Entry 8JIP (electron microscopy, 2.85 A resolution); this record covers chains B and G of the 6 polymer chains in the assembly.

== Chain B ==
Molecule: Guanine nucleotide-binding protein G(I)/G(S)/G(T) subunit beta-1
From: Rattus norvegicus
UniProt: P54311 (GBB1_RAT); residue numbers follow UniProt; this construct covers 2-340
Chain sequence (345 residues; numbered -4 to 340; the number before each row is that of its first residue; numbers below 1 keep their minus sign (Met-4 is residue -4)):
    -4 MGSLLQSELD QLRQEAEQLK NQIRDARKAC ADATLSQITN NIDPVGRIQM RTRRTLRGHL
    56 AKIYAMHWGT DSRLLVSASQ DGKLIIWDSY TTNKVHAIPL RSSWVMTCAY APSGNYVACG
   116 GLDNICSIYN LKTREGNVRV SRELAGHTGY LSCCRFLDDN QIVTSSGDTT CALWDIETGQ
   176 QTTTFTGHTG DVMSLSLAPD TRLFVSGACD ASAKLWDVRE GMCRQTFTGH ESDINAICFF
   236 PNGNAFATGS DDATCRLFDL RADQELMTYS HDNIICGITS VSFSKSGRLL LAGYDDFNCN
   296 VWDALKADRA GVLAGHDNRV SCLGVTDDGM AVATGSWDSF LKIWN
Disordered / not traced: -4 to 2
Differences from the reference sequence: initiating methionine (-4); expression tag (-3 to 1)
Curated features (UniProtKB/Swiss-Prot):
  - modified residue: Ser2 (N-acetylserine), His266 (Phosphohistidine)

== Chain G ==
Molecule: Guanine nucleotide-binding protein G(I)/G(S)/G(O) subunit gamma-2
From: Bos taurus
UniProt: P63212 (GBG2_BOVIN); residue numbers follow UniProt; this construct covers 2-71
Chain sequence (70 residues; row label = number of the first residue in the row):
     2 ASNNTASIAQ ARKLVEQLKM EANIDRIKVS KAAADLMAYC EAHAKEDPLL TPVPASENPF
    62 REKKFFCAIL
Disordered / not traced: 2-6, 63-71
Curated features (UniProtKB/Swiss-Prot):
  - modified residue: Ala2 (N-acetylalanine), Cys68 (Cysteine methyl ester)
  - lipidation: Cys68 (S-geranylgeranyl cysteine)

== How chain B and chain G interact ==
Residue-residue contacts (40):
  Glu10(B) - Val16(G)
  Glu10(B) - Lys20(G)
  Ala24(B) - Lys29(G)  hydrogen bond (backbone-side chain)
  Cys25(B) - Arg27(G)
  Cys25(B) - Lys29(G)  hydrogen bond (backbone-side chain)
  Asp27(B) - Lys29(G)
  Asp27(B) - Val30(G)
  Leu30(B) - Ala34(G)  hydrophobic
  Arg49(B) - Pro60(G)  hydrogen bond (side chain-backbone)
  Arg49(B) - Phe61(G)
  Ser84(B) - Phe61(G)
  Tyr85(B) - Pro60(G)  hydrophobic
  Met217(B) - Gln18(G)
  Met217(B) - Glu22(G)
  Cys218(B) - Glu22(G)
  Arg219(B) - Glu22(G)
  Phe235(B) - Leu37(G)  hydrophobic
  Phe235(B) - Tyr40(G)  hydrophobic
  Pro236(B) - Tyr40(G)
  Asn237(B) - Tyr40(G)
  Asp254(B) - Ala33(G)
  Arg256(B) - Ile28(G)
  Ala257(B) - Val30(G)  hydrophobic
  Ser279(B) - Asp48(G)  hydrogen bond
  Lys280(B) - His44(G)
  Lys280(B) - Asp48(G)  hydrogen bond (backbone-side chain)
  Ser281(B) - Tyr40(G)
  Ser281(B) - Cys41(G)
  Ser281(B) - His44(G)
  Ser281(B) - Asp48(G)  hydrogen bond (backbone-side chain)
  Leu284(B) - Leu51(G)  hydrophobic
  Leu300(B) - Met38(G)  hydrophobic
  Leu300(B) - Cys41(G)  hydrophobic
  Asp323(B) - Pro49(G)
  Gly324(B) - Pro49(G)
  Gly324(B) - Leu50(G)
  Met325(B) - Pro49(G)  hydrophobic
  Ala326(B) - Phe61(G)  hydrophobic
  Val327(B) - Leu50(G)  hydrophobic
  Asn340(B) - Phe61(G)
Interface residues without a listed pair, chain B (38 interface residues in all): Gln6, Leu7, Leu14, Gln17, Ala26, Ala28, Met45, Leu261, Arg283, Ile338
Interface residues without a listed pair, chain G (30 interface residues in all): Arg13, Leu19, Ala23, Asp26, Ser31, Asp36, Glu42, Ala45, Arg62

== Overview ==
38 residues of chain B face 30 of chain G across their interface, with 6 hydrogen bonds. Among the polar pairs
are Ala24(B)-Lys29(G), Cys25(B)-Lys29(G) and Arg49(B)-Pro60(G).
Chain B is Guanine nucleotide-binding protein G(I)/G(S)/G(T) subunit beta-1 (Rattus norvegicus) and chain G is
Guanine nucleotide-binding protein G(I)/G(S)/G(O) subunit gamma-2 (Bos taurus); the structure, Cryo-EM
structure of the GLP-1R/GCGR dual agonist MEDI0382-bound human GLP-1R-Gs complex, was determined by electron
microscopy together with 8JIS, 8JIQ, 8JIU, 8JIR and 8JIT from the same study.
